Entry 4MRB (X-ray diffraction, 1.27 A resolution); this record covers chains A and B.

[Chain A (and B)]
Protein: Transthyretin
From: Homo sapiens
Notes: chain B of this document is another copy of the same molecule, construct and numbering; everything in this record applies to it too
UniProtKB: P02766 (TTHY_HUMAN); residues 1-127 here correspond to UniProt positions 21-147 (UniProt number = residue number + 20)
Sequence (127 residues; each row starts with the number of its first residue):
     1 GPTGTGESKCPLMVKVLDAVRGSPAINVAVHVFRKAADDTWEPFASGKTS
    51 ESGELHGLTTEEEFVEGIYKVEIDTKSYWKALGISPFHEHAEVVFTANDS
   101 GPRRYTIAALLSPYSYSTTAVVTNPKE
Not modelled in the structure: 1-9, 39, 126-127 (chain B: 1-9, 38-40, 99-103, 124-127)
Curated features (UniProtKB/Swiss-Prot):
  - binding site (L-thyroxine): Lys15, Glu54, Ser117
  - modified residue: Cys10 (Sulfocysteine), Glu42 (4-carboxyglutamate), Ser52 (Phosphoserine)
  - glycosylation: Asn98 (N-linked (GlcNAc...) asparagine)
Bound ions: Ca2+: Glu66, Asp99
Reported in the primary citation:
  - mutagenesis - V30M: unchanged stability
  - self-association interface (contacts with another copy of this molecule); pairs are residue here / residue on that copy: Ala19-Tyr114
  - contacts within the chain: Ser50-Ser52 (hydrogen bond), Ser50-Glu54 (hydrogen bond), Ser52-Glu54 (hydrogen bond)

[How chain A and chain B interact]
Contacting residue pairs (40; chain A residue first):
  Phe87(A) - Phe95(B)  hydrophobic
  Phe87(A) - Thr96(B)  hydrogen bond (backbone-backbone)
  Phe87(A) - Tyr105(B)  hydrophobic
  Phe87(A) - Ala120(B)  hydrophobic
  His88(A) - Val94(B)
  His88(A) - Phe95(B)
  Glu89(A) - Ile68(B)
  Glu89(A) - Val94(B)  hydrogen bond (backbone-backbone)
  Glu89(A) - Thr96(B)  hydrogen bond
  His90(A) - Val94(B)
  Glu92(A) - Lys70(B)
  Glu92(A) - Glu92(B)
  Glu92(A) - Val94(B)
  Glu92(A) - Tyr116(B)
  Val93(A) - His88(B)
  Val93(A) - Tyr116(B)
  Val94(A) - His88(B)
  Val94(A) - Glu89(B)  hydrogen bond (backbone-backbone)
  Val94(A) - His90(B)
  Phe95(A) - Phe87(B)  hydrophobic
  Thr96(A) - Glu89(B)  hydrogen bond
  Tyr105(A) - Phe87(B)  hydrophobic
  Ile107(A) - Phe87(B)  hydrophobic
  Tyr114(A) - Thr119(B)
  Tyr114(A) - Ala120(B)  hydrogen bond (backbone-backbone)
  Ser115(A) - Thr118(B)  hydrogen bond (side chain-backbone)
  Ser115(A) - Thr119(B)  hydrogen bond
  Tyr116(A) - Glu92(B)  hydrogen bond (side chain-backbone)
  Tyr116(A) - Tyr116(B)  hydrophobic
  Tyr116(A) - Ser117(B)
  Tyr116(A) - Thr118(B)  hydrogen bond (backbone-backbone)
  Ser117(A) - Tyr116(B)
  Ser117(A) - Ser117(B)  hydrogen bond
  Thr118(A) - Ser115(B)  hydrogen bond (backbone-side chain)
  Thr118(A) - Tyr116(B)  hydrogen bond (backbone-backbone)
  Thr119(A) - Tyr114(B)  hydrogen bond (side chain-backbone)
  Thr119(A) - Ser115(B)  hydrogen bond
  Ala120(A) - Phe87(B)  hydrophobic
  Ala120(A) - Tyr114(B)  hydrogen bond (backbone-backbone)
  Val122(A) - Phe87(B)  hydrophobic
Other interface residues (no listed pair), chain A (20 interface residues in all): Ile68
Other interface residues (no listed pair), chain B (20 interface residues in all): Val93, Ile107

[Summary]
The chain A/chain B interface involves 20 residues from each chain; the contacts include 16 hydrogen bonds.
Polar contacts include Glu89(A)-Thr96(B), Ser115(A)-Thr118(B) and Ser115(A)-Thr119(B). Glu66(A) and Asp99(A)
coordinate Ca2+. UniProt lists 3 L-thyroxine-binding residues on chain A. The paper reports that V30M of chain
A leaves stability unchanged; a self-association interface involving Ala19(A).
Chain A and chain B are both Transthyretin (Homo sapiens); the structure, Wild Type Human Transthyretin pH
7.5, was determined by X-ray diffraction together with 4MRC from the same study.
